Entry 7VU6 (X-ray diffraction, 1.80 A resolution); this record covers chains A and B.

[Chain A (and B)]
Protein: 3C-like proteinase
Source organism: Severe acute respiratory syndrome coronavirus 2
Notes: EC 3.4.22.69; chain B of this document is another copy of the same molecule, construct and numbering; everything in this record applies to it too
UniProt: P0DTC1 (R1A_SARS2); residues 1-306 here correspond to UniProt positions 3264-3569 (UniProt number = residue number + 3263)
Chain sequence (308 residues; numbered -1 to 306; the number before each row is that of its first residue; numbers below 1 keep their minus sign (Gly-1 is residue -1)):
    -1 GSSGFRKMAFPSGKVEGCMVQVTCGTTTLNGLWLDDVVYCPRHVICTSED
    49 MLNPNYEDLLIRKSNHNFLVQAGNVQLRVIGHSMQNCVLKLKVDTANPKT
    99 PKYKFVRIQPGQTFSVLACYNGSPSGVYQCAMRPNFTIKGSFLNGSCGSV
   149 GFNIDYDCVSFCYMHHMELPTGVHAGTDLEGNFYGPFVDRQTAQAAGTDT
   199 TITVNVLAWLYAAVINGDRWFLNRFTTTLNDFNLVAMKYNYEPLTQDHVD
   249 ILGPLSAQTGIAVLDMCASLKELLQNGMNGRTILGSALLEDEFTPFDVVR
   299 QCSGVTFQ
Not modelled in the structure: -1 to 2, 301-306 (chain B: -1 to 2, 302-306)
Sequence notes: expression tag (-1 to 0)
Residues lining bound ligands: 7YY (6-[(6-chloranyl-2-methyl-indazol-5-yl)amino]-3-[(1-methyl-1,2,4-triazol-3-yl)methyl]-1-[[2,4,5-tris(fluoranyl)phenyl]methyl]-1,3,5-triazine-2,4-dione): Thr24, Thr25, Thr26, Leu27, His41, Met49, Phe140, Leu141, Asn142, Gly143, Ser144, Cys145, His163, His164, Met165, Glu166, His172, Asp187, Arg188, Gln189
What the authors report for this chain:
  - binding site for 7YY: Thr26, His41, Met49, His163
  - conformationally variable residues (side-chain flip): His41
  - catalytic residues: His41, Cys145 (citing earlier work)

[Interface between chain A and chain B]
Pairs across the interface (52):
  Arg4(A) with Lys5(B); Tyr126(B); Gln127(B), hydrogen bond (side chain-backbone); Lys137(B), hydrogen bond (side chain-backbone); Glu290(B), salt bridge
  Lys5(A) with Arg4(B); Tyr126(B)
  Met6(A) with Gly124(B); Val125(B); Ser139(B)
  Ala7(A) with Gly124(B); Val125(B), hydrogen bond (backbone-backbone)
  Phe8(A) with Val125(B)
  Pro9(A) with Ser10(B); Glu14(B); Pro122(B); Ser123(B); Gly124(B)
  Ser10(A) with Pro9(B); Ser10(B), hydrogen bond (backbone-side chain); Glu14(B), hydrogen bond (backbone-side chain)
  Gly11(A) with Gly11(B); Glu14(B), hydrogen bond (backbone-side chain)
  Glu14(A) with Pro9(B); Ser10(B), hydrogen bond (side chain-backbone); Gly11(B), hydrogen bond (side chain-backbone)
  Leu115(A) with Pro9(B), hydrophobic
  Pro122(A) with Pro9(B)
  Ser123(A) with Pro9(B)
  Gly124(A) with Ala7(B); Pro9(B)
  Val125(A) with Met6(B); Ala7(B), hydrogen bond (backbone-backbone); Phe8(B); Val125(B), hydrophobic
  Tyr126(A) with Arg4(B); Lys5(B); Met6(B), hydrophobic
  Gln127(A) with Arg4(B), hydrogen bond (backbone-side chain)
  Cys128(A) with Arg4(B)
  Lys137(A) with Arg4(B), hydrogen bond (backbone-side chain)
  Ser139(A) with Arg4(B); Met6(B), hydrogen bond; Gln299(B)
  Leu141(A) with Arg298(B); Gln299(B); Ser301(B)
  Thr280(A) with Leu286(B)
  Ala285(A) with Leu286(B), hydrophobic
  Gln299(A) with Ser139(B), hydrogen bond; Leu141(B)
  Cys300(A) with Leu141(B)
Also at the interface, not in a pair above, chain A (27 interface residues in all): Phe3, Gly138, Arg298
Also at the interface, not in a pair above, chain B (29 interface residues in all): Lys12, Leu115, Cys128, Ala129, Gly138, Cys300

[Summary]
27 residues of chain A and 29 residues of chain B are in contact; the contacts include 13 hydrogen bonds and 1
salt bridge. Polar pairs include Arg4(A)-Glu290(B), Arg4(A)-Gln127(B) and Arg4(A)-Lys137(B). Ligands of chain
A: compound 7YY. From the paper: catalytic residues His41(A) and Cys145(A); a binding site for 7YY at
Thr26(A), His41(A) and Met49(A) among others.
Both chains are 3C-like proteinase (Severe acute respiratory syndrome coronavirus 2). Entry 7VU6 (The crystal
structure of SARS-CoV-2 3CL protease in complex with compound 3) was determined by X-ray diffraction together
with 7VTH from the same study.
